Entry 8W84 (X-ray diffraction, 2.10 A resolution); this record covers chains A and B of the 4 polymer chains in the assembly.

# Chain A
Molecule: DQN0344AE02 Fab heavy chain
Organism: Homo sapiens
Notes: antibody fragment or engineered binder
Amino-acid sequence (228 residues; numbered 1 to 228; the number before each row is that of its first residue):
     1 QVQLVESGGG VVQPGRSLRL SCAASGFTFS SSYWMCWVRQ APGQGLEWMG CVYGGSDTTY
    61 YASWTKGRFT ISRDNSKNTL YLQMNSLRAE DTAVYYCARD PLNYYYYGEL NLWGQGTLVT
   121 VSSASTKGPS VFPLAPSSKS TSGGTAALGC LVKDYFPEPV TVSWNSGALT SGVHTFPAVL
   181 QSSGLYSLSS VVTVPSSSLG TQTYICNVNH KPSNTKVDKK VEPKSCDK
Not modelled in the structure: 139-144, 224-228
Cystine bridges: C22-C97, C36-C51, C150-C206

# Chain B
Molecule: DQN0344AE02 Fab light chain
Organism: Homo sapiens
Notes: antibody fragment or engineered binder
Amino-acid sequence (215 residues; row label = number of the first residue in the row):
     1 DIQMTQSPSS LSASVGDRVT ITCQATENIY SGLAWYQQKP GKAPKLLIYY VSTLASGIPA
    61 RFSGSGSGTD FTLTISSLEP EDFAVYYCQT YHDISEVTFG QGTKVEIKRT VAAPSVFIFP
   121 PSDEQLKSGT ASVVCLLNNF YPREAKVQWK VDNALQSGNS QESVTEQDSK DSTYSLSSTL
   181 TLSKADYEKH KVYACEVTHQ GLSSPVTKSF NRGEC
Not modelled in the structure: 213-215
Cystine bridges: C23-C88, C135-C195

# Chain A / chain B interface
Residue-residue contacts - 73 pairs, chain A then chain B:
  W34(A) with I94(B), hydrophobic
  V38(A) with F99(B), hydrophobic
  Q40(A) with Q38(B), hydrogen bond; Y87(B), hydrogen bond
  Q44(A) with Y87(B)
  G45(A) with Y87(B)
  L46(A) with Q38(B); P44(B), hydrophobic; Y87(B); F99(B)
  W48(A) with I94(B); S95(B); E96(B); V97(B); F99(B)
  Y60(A) with I94(B), hydrophobic; S95(B)
  Y61(A) with S95(B); E96(B)
  A62(A) with E96(B)
  S63(A) with D1(B); E96(B), hydrogen bond (backbone-side chain)
  Y96(A) with Q38(B), hydrogen bond; K42(B); A43(B), hydrophobic
  D100(A) with Y36(B); Q89(B), hydrogen bond
  L102(A) with Q89(B); Y91(B), hydrophobic; I94(B), hydrophobic; V97(B), hydrophobic
  N103(A) with Y50(B); I94(B)
  Y105(A) with Y36(B); L46(B); Y49(B), hydrophobic; Y50(B), hydrophobic; Y91(B)
  Y106(A) with Y50(B), hydrogen bond (backbone-side chain)
  E109(A) with Y49(B), hydrogen bond; A55(B); S56(B), hydrogen bond (side chain-backbone)
  N111(A) with Y36(B), hydrogen bond; L46(B)
  W113(A) with Y36(B); A43(B), hydrophobic; P44(B)
  G114(A) with A43(B)
  F132(A) with S122(B); Q125(B)
  P133(A) with E124(B)
  L134(A) with F119(B)
  A135(A) with F119(B)
  A147(A) with F117(B), hydrophobic; F119(B)
  H174(A) with N138(B); N139(B), hydrogen bond; D168(B); S175(B)
  T175(A) with T165(B)
  F176(A) with S163(B); T165(B); S175(B); L176(B); S177(B)
  P177(A) with S163(B), hydrogen bond (backbone-side chain); V164(B)
  V179(A) with Q161(B); E162(B)
  L180(A) with Q161(B)
  Q181(A) with Q161(B)
  V191(A) with N138(B)
  T193(A) with N138(B), hydrogen bond
Interface residues without a listed pair, chain A (41 interface residues in all): E47, Y104, P136, A146, K153, S189
Interface residues without a listed pair, chain B (37 interface residues in all): Q101, S132

# Overview
The interface between chain A and chain B involves 41 residues on one side and 37 on the other, with 12
hydrogen bonds. Polar contacts include Q40(A)-Q38(B), Q40(A)-Y87(B) and S63(A)-E96(B).
Chain A is DQN0344AE02 Fab heavy chain and chain B is DQN0344AE02 Fab light chain, both from Homo sapiens; the
structure, HLA-DQ2.5-alpha2 gliadin peptide in complex with DQN0344AE02, was determined by X-ray diffraction
together with 8W83 from the same study.
